2PYJ - chains X and A of the 3 polymer chains in the assembly; structure by X-ray diffraction, 2.03 A resolution.

== Chain X ==
Molecule: 10-nt DNA strand
Sequence (10 nucleotides; each row starts with the number of its first residue):
     1 GACTGCTTAC
Modified positions: DOC (2',3'-dideoxycytidine-5'-monophosphate) at position 10

== Chain A ==
Name: DNA polymerase
From: Bacillus phage phi29
Notes: EC 2.7.7.7
UniProt: P03680 (DPOL_BPPH2); residues 1-575 here = UniProt positions 1-575
Sequence (575 residues; numbered 1 to 575; the number before each row is that of its first residue):
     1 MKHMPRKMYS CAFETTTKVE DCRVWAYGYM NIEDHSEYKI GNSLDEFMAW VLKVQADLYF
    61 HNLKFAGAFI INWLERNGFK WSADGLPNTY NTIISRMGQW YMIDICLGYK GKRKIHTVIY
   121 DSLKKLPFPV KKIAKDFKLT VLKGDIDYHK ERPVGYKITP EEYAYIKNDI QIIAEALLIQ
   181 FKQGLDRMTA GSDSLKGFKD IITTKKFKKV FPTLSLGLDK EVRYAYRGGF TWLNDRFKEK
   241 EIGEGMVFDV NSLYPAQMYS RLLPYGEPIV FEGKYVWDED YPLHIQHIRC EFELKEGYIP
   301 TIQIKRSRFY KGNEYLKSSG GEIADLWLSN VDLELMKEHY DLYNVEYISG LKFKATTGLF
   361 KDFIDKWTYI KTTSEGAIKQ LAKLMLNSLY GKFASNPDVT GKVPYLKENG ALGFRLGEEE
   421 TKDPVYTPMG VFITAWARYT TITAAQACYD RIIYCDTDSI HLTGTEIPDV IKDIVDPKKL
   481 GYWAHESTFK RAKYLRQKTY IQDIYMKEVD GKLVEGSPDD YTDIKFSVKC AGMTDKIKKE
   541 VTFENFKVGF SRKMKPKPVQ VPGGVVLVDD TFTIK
Not modelled in the structure: 1-4, 510-513
Differences from the reference sequence: engineered mutation Ala12 (Asp in P03680), Ala66 (Asp in P03680)
Bound ions: Mn2+: Asp249, Val250, Asp458 (together with 2'-deoxyguanosine-5'-triphosphate); Mg2+: Asp249, Asp458 (together with 2'-deoxyguanosine-5'-triphosphate)
Ligand contacts: 2'-deoxyguanosine-5'-triphosphate (DGT): Asp249, Val250, Asn251, Ser252, Leu253, Tyr254, Pro255, Lys371, Lys383, Leu384, Asn387, Tyr390, Gly391, Thr457, Asp458
Swiss-Prot annotation at these positions:
  - region: Ser192 to Gly229 (Involved in DNA-binding, coordination between DNA synthesis and degradation and TP interaction), Asp398 to Glu420 (TPR2), Gly563 to Lys575 (Involved in DNA-binding and TP interaction)
  - motif: Tyr454 to Asp458 (YCDTD)
  - binding site (Mg(2+)): Asp145, Asp169, Asp249, Val250, Asp456, Asp458
  - binding site (5-methyl-UTP): Tyr254, Lys371, Lys383, Asp458
  - site: Glu14 (Essential for 3'-5' exonucleolysis), Thr15 (Involved in proofreading function by stabilization of the frayed primer-terminus at the 3'-5' exonuclease active site), Tyr59 (Interaction with the primer terminal protein), His61 (Interaction with the primer terminal protein), Asn62 (Involved in proofreading function by stabilization of the frayed primer-terminus at the 3'-5' exonuclease active site), Phe65 (Binds ssDNA), Phe69 (Interaction with the primer terminal protein), Ile93 (Involved in binding template-primer structures), Ser122 (Binds ssDNA), Leu123 (Binds ssDNA), Tyr148 (Involved in the stabilization of the frayed 3' terminus at the exonuclease active site), Ser252 (Probably involved in binding template-primer structures), Tyr254 (Probably involved in nucleotide binding selection), Thr356 (Binds ssDNA), Ile364 (Involved in the binding of DNA and dNTP), Lys366 (Stabilization of the incoming nucleotide), Lys371 (Interacts with the phosphate groups of the incoming nucleotide), Lys379 (Stabilization of the incoming nucleotide), Lys383 (Probably involved in nucleotide binding selection), Leu384 (Probably involved in positioning the templating nucleotide at the polymerization active site and in controlling nucleotide insertion fidelity) and 9 more in UniProt
  - natural variant: Ala176 (A176R: In mutant TS2(24)), Ala355 (A355V: In mutant TS2(24))
  - mutagenesis: Glu14 (E14A: Strong loss of 3'-5' exonucleolysis), Thr15 (T15I: 95% loss of ssDNA-binding. Decreased in fidelity of DNA replication), Tyr59 (Y59F: Almost no effect on replication activity. About 20% loss of TP-DNA initiation, 20% loss of TP-DNA replication and 10% loss of TP-DNA amplification. Complete loss of interaction with TP ...), His61 (H61L: 5 fold decrease in replication activity. About 85% loss of TP-DNA initiation, 80% loss of TP-DNA replication and complete loss of TP-DNA amplification. Complete loss of interaction with TP ...), Asn62 (N62D/H: 88% loss of ssDNA-binding. Decreased in fidelity of DNA replication), Phe65 (F65S: Loss of capacity to interact with a DNA primer/template structure), Phe69 (F69S: 2 fold decrease in replication activity. About 50% loss of TP-DNA initiation, 40% loss of TP-DNA replication and 60% loss of TP-DNA amplification. Complete loss of interaction with TP ...), Ser122 (S122T: Loss of capacity to interact with a DNA primer/template structure), Leu123 (L123N: Loss of capacity to interact with a DNA primer/template structure), Phe128 (F128A: Slight loss of interaction with TP; F128Y: Almost complete loss of interaction with TP), Lys143 (K143I/R: Strong loss of 3'-5' exonuclease, proofreading and strand-displacement activities), Tyr148 (Y148A: Reduced capacity to stabilize the binding of the primer terminus at the 3'-5' exonuclease active site), 43 further mutagenesis entries in UniProt
From the paper describing this entry:
  - binding site for the 10-nt DNA strand (chain X): Lys498, Tyr500
  - binding site for 2'-deoxyguanosine-5'-triphosphate: Tyr254, Lys371, Lys379, Lys383, Asn387, Tyr390
  - contacts within the chain: Tyr226-Tyr390 (hydrogen bond)
  - Mg2+ coordination: Asp249, Asp458
  - Mn2+ coordination: Val250
  - catalytic residues: Asp249, Asp458
  - binding site for the 14-nt DNA strand: Asn91, Ile93, Tyr101, Met102, Asp104, Met188, Thr189, Ser192, Ser388, Lys392, Asn396, Val399, Lys422
  - conformationally variable residues (side-chain flip): Tyr226

== Chain X / chain A interface ==
Contacting residue pairs - 24 pairs, chain X then chain A:
  DG5(X) with Lys402(A), salt bridge to the phosphate; Phe414(A), phosphate contact
  DC6(X) with Lys64(A), salt bridge to the phosphate; Pro558(A), phosphate contact
  DT7(X) with Gly532(A), base contact; Thr534(A), phosphate contact; Lys555(A), sugar contact
  DT8(X) with Cys530(A), phosphate contact; Ala531(A), base contact; Gly532(A), hydrogen bond to the sugar; Met533(A), sugar contact; Lys538(A), phosphate contact
  DA9(X) with Asp456(A), phosphate contact; Lys498(A), hydrogen bond to the base; Val528(A), phosphate contact; Lys529(A), phosphate contact; Cys530(A), hydrogen bond to the phosphate; Ala531(A), sugar contact; Lys538(A), salt bridge to the phosphate
  DOC_10(X) with Asp456(A), phosphate contact; Thr457(A), sugar contact; Asp458(A), sugar contact; Tyr500(A), hydrogen bond to the phosphate; Lys529(A), phosphate contact
Also at the interface, not in a pair above, chain X (7 interface residues in all): DT4
Also at the interface, not in a pair above, chain A (19 interface residues in all): Leu416

== In short ==
Chain X and chain A form an interface of 7 and 19 residues respectively, with 4 hydrogen bonds and 3 salt
bridges. Polar contacts include DA9(X)-Lys498(A), DT8(X)-Gly532(A) and DA9(X)-Cys530(A). Bound to chain A:
2'-deoxyguanosine-5'-triphosphate. The paper reports catalytic residues Asp249(A) and Asp458(A); a binding
site for the 14-nt DNA strand at Asn91(A), Ile93(A) and Tyr101(A) among others.
Chain X is a 10-nt DNA strand and chain A is DNA polymerase (Bacillus phage phi29); the structure, Phi29 DNA
polymerase complexed with primer-template DNA and incoming nucleotide substrates (ternary complex), was
determined by X-ray diffraction, deposited together with 2PY5, 2PYL and 2PZS.
